PDB entry 2BOC | X-ray diffraction, 3.01 A resolution | chains A and C of the 3 polymer chains in the assembly

[Chain A]
Name: Antibody fab fragment heavy chain
From: Mus musculus
Notes: antibody fragment or engineered binder
Chain sequence (219 residues; each row starts with the number of its first residue):
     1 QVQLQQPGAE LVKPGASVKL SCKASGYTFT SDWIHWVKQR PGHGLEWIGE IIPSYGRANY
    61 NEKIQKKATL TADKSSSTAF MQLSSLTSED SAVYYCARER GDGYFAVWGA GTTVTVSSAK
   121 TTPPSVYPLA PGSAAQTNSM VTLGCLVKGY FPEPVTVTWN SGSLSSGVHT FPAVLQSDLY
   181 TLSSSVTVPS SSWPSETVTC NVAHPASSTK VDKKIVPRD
Disulfide bonds: C22-C96, C145-C200

[Chain C]
Name: Potassium channel kcsa
From: Streptomyces lividans
Reference sequence: P0A334 (KCSA_STRLI); residues 1-124 here = UniProt positions 1-124
Chain sequence (124 residues; each row starts with the number of its first residue):
     1 MAPMLSGLLA RLVKLLLGRH GSALHWRAAG AATVLLVIVL LAGSYLAVLA ERGAPGAQLI
    61 TYPRALWWSV ETATTVGYGD LYPVTLWGRC VAVVVMVAGI TSFGLVTAAL ATWFVGREQE
   121 RRGH
Unresolved in the structure: 1-21
Differences from the reference sequence: engineered mutation C90 (Leu in P0A333)
Curated features (UniProtKB/Swiss-Prot):
  - motif: T75 to D80 (Selectivity filter)
  - mutagenesis: E71 (E71A: Prevents channel inactivation)
Ion coordination: thallium (I) ion site 1 near T75 (its only coordinating residue here); thallium (I) ion site 2: G77, Y78; Co2+ near H124 (its only coordinating residue here)
Ligand contacts: tetraethylarsonium ion (T1A): Y78, G79, D80, Y82

[Interface between chain A and chain C]
Contacting residue pairs (21; chain A residue first):
  T30(A) with Y45(C)
  S31(A) with Y62(C)
  W33(A) with R52(C); Y62(C), hydrogen bond
  H35(A) with R52(C)
  E50(A) with R52(C), salt bridge
  I52(A) with Y45(C); L49(C), hydrophobic; Y62(C)
  S54(A) with Y45(C), hydrogen bond
  Y55(A) with L49(C), hydrophobic
  R57(A) with L49(C)
  N59(A) with R52(C); G53(C)
  E62(A) with G53(C); P55(C)
  E99(A) with R52(C), salt bridge
  R100(A) with Y62(C)
  G101(A) with R52(C); T61(C); Y62(C), hydrogen bond (backbone-backbone)
Also at the interface, not in a pair above, chain A (15 interface residues in all): D102
Also at the interface, not in a pair above, chain C (9 interface residues in all): V48, P63

[Summary]
15 residues of chain A face 9 of chain C across their interface; the contacts include 3 hydrogen bonds and 2
salt bridges. Polar contacts include E50(A)-R52(C), E99(A)-R52(C) and W33(A)-Y62(C). Bound to chain C:
tetraethylarsonium ion. From UniProt: one mutagenesis site on chain C.
Chain A is Antibody fab fragment heavy chain (Mus musculus) and chain C is Potassium channel kcsa
(Streptomyces lividans); the structure, Potassium channel KcsA-Fab complex in thallium with tetraethylarsonium
(TEAs), was determined by X-ray diffraction, deposited together with 2BOB.
